Entry 6MEK (X-ray diffraction, 3.10 A resolution); this record covers chains G and I of the 5 polymer chains in the assembly.

# Chain G
Molecule: HEPC46 Light Chain
Source organism: Homo sapiens
Amino-acid sequence (217 residues; numbered 1 to 213 plus 5 insertion-coded residues; 1 number in that range is skipped by the numbering (no residue carries it; nothing is unmodelled there); the number before each row is that of its first residue; a row labelled like 27A-27B holds insertion residues (27A, then the next letters in order)):
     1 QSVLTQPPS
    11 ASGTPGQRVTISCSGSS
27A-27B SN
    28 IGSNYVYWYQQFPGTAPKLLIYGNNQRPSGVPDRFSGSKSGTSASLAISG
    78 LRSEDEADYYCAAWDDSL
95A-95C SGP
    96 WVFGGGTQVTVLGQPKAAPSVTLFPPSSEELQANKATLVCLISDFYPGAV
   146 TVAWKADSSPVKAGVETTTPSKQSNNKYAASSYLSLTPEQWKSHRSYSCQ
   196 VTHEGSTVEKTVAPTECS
Unresolved in the structure: 1, 210-213
Cystine bridges: Cys-23/Cys-88, Cys-135/Cys-194

# Chain I
Molecule: HEPC46 Heavy Chain
Source organism: Homo sapiens
Amino-acid sequence (230 residues; row label = number of the first residue in the row; a row labelled like 82A-82C holds insertion residues (82A, then the next letters in order)):
     1 QVQLVQSGAEVKKPGASVKVSCKASGYIFTSHGISWVRQAPGQGLEWMGW
    51 IS
   52A V
    53 YNGYTNYAQNLQGRVTMTTDTSTSTAYMEL
82A-82C RSL
    83 RSDDTAVYFCARASQIRG
  100A V
   101 DYWGQGTLVTVSSASTKGPSVFPLAPSSKSTSGGTAALGCLVKDYFPEPV
   151 TVSWNSGALTSGVHTFPAVLQSSGLYSLSSVVTVPSSSLGTQTYICNVNH
   201 KPSNTKVDKRVEPKSCDKTHHHHHH
Unresolved in the structure: 128-130, 214-225
Cystine bridges: Cys-22/Cys-92, Cys-140/Cys-196

# Chain G / chain I interface
Residue-residue contacts - 73 pairs, chain G then chain I:
  Tyr-34(G) with Gln-97(I); Ile-98(I); Gly-100(I)
  Tyr-36(G) with Val-100A(I), hydrogen bond (side chain-backbone); Trp-103(I)
  Gln-38(G) with Gln-39(I), hydrogen bond; Phe-91(I)
  Ala-43(G) with Phe-91(I), hydrophobic; Trp-103(I), hydrophobic; Gly-104(I); Gln-105(I)
  Pro-44(G) with Leu-45(I), hydrophobic; Phe-91(I); Trp-103(I)
  Leu-46(G) with Arg-99(I); Val-100A(I); Asp-101(I)
  Tyr-49(G) with Arg-99(I)
  Gly-50(G) with Ile-98(I)
  Tyr-87(G) with Gln-39(I), hydrogen bond; Gly-44(I); Leu-45(I), hydrophobic
  Trp-91(G) with Trp-50(I), hydrophobic; Ser-96(I); Gln-97(I)
  Leu-95(G) with Gln-61(I)
  Pro-95C(G) with Trp-47(I); Trp-50(I), hydrophobic; Asn-58(I)
  Trp-96(G) with Trp-47(I); Trp-50(I), hydrophobic; Gly-100(I); Val-100A(I), hydrophobic
  Phe-98(G) with Val-37(I), hydrophobic; Trp-47(I); Trp-103(I), hydrophobic
  Thr-117(G) with Ala-137(I)
  Phe-119(G) with Leu-124(I), hydrophobic; Ala-125(I); Ala-137(I)
  Ser-122(G) with Phe-122(I); Pro-123(I)
  Glu-124(G) with Phe-122(I); Pro-123(I)
  Glu-125(G) with Phe-122(I); Lys-143(I)
  Thr-132(G) with Leu-141(I); Lys-143(I), hydrogen bond
  Val-134(G) with Leu-141(I), hydrophobic; Ser-179(I)
  Leu-136(G) with Phe-166(I), hydrophobic
  Ile-137(G) with Phe-166(I)
  Glu-161(G) with Val-169(I); Leu-170(I); Gln-171(I); Ser-172(I), hydrogen bond
  Thr-163(G) with Pro-167(I); Ala-168(I); Val-169(I)
  Ser-166(G) with Pro-167(I)
  Gln-168(G) with His-164(I), hydrogen bond
  Ala-174(G) with His-164(I); Phe-166(I), hydrophobic
  Ala-175(G) with Phe-166(I)
  Ser-176(G) with Phe-166(I); Pro-167(I)
  Tyr-178(G) with Leu-141(I), hydrophobic; Val-169(I), hydrophobic; Ser-177(I); Leu-178(I); Ser-179(I), hydrogen bond
  Ser-180(G) with Lys-143(I); Gln-171(I), hydrogen bond
Interface residues without a listed pair, chain G (36 interface residues in all): Thr-42, Pro-55, Ser-138, Thr-162
Interface residues without a listed pair, chain I (42 interface residues in all): Gln-43, Tyr-102, Leu-138, Gly-139, Val-181

# Overview
36 residues of chain G and 42 residues of chain I are in contact, with 8 hydrogen bonds. Polar contacts
include Tyr-36(G)/Val-100A(I), Gln-38(G)/Gln-39(I) and Tyr-87(G)/Gln-39(I).
Here chain G is HEPC46 Light Chain and chain I is HEPC46 Heavy Chain, both from Homo sapiens. Entry 6MEK
(Crystal structure of Hepatitis C virus envelope glycoprotein E2 core in complex with human antibodies HEPC3
...) was determined by X-ray diffraction together with 6MED, 6MEE, 6MEG, 6MEH, 6MEI and 6MEJ from the same
study.
